Entry 7QWP (electron microscopy, 3.40 A resolution); this record covers chains A and D of the 8 polymer chains in the assembly.

[Chain A]
Name: DNA-directed RNA polymerase subunit alpha
Organism: Escherichia coli K-12
Notes: EC 2.7.7.6
UniProt: P0A7Z4 (RPOA_ECOLI); residues 1-329 here = UniProt positions 1-329
Chain sequence (329 residues; row label = number of the first residue in the row):
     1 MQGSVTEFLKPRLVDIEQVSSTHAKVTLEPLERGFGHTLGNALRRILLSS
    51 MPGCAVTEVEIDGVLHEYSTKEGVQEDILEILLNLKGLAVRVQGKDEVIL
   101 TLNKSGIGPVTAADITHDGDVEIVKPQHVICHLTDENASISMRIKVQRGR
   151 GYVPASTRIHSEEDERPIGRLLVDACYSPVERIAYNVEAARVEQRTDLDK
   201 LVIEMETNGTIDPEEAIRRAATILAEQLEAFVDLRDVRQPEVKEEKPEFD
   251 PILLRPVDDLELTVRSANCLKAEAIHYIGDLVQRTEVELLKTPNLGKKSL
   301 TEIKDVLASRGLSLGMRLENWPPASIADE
Unresolved in the structure: 1-4, 238-247, 324-329
UniProt features mapped onto this chain:
  - region: E162 to E165 (Required for interaction with Crp at class II promoters)
  - modified residue: R265 (ADP-ribosylarginine), K297 (N6-acetyllysine), K298 (N6-acetyllysine)
  - mutagenesis: R45 (R45C: In rpoA112; temperature-sensitive, blocks RNA polymerase assembly), E162 to E165 (5-fold decrease in CRP-class II promoter-dependent transcription), E165 (E165K: 5-fold decrease in CRP-class II promoter-dependent transcription), R191 (R191C: In rpoA101; temperature-sensitive)

[Chain D]
Name: DNA-directed RNA polymerase subunit beta'
Organism: Escherichia coli K-12
Notes: EC 2.7.7.6
UniProt: P0A8T7 (RPOC_ECOLI); residues 1-1407 here = UniProt positions 1-1407
Chain sequence (1407 residues; numbered 1 to 1407; the number before each row is that of its first residue):
     1 MKDLLKFLKAQTKTEEFDAIKIALASPDMIRSWSFGEVKKPETINYRTFK
    51 PERDGLFCARIFGPVKDYECLCGKYKRLKHRGVICEKCGVEVTQTKVRRE
   101 RMGHIELASPTAHIWFLKSLPSRIGLLLDMPLRDIERVLYFESYVVIEGG
   151 MTNLERQQILTEEQYLDALEEFGDEFDAKMGAEAIQALLKSMDLEQECEQ
   201 LREELNETNSETKRKKLTKRIKLLEAFVQSGNKPEWMILTVLPVLPPDLR
   251 PLVPLDGGRFATSDLNDLYRRVINRNNRLKRLLDLAAPDIIVRNEKRMLQ
   301 EAVDALLDNGRRGRAITGSNKRPLKSLADMIKGKQGRFRQNLLGKRVDYS
   351 GRSVITVGPYLRLHQCGLPKKMALELFKPFIYGKLELRGLATTIKAAKKM
   401 VEREEAVVWDILDEVIREHPVLLNRAPTLHRLGIQAFEPVLIEGKAIQLH
   451 PLVCAAYNADFDGDQMAVHVPLTLEAQLEARALMMSTNNILSPANGEPII
   501 VPSQDVVLGLYYMTRDCVNAKGEGMVLTGPKEAERLYRSGLASLHARVKV
   551 RITEYEKDANGELVAKTSLKDTTVGRAILWMIVPKGLPYSIVNQALGKKA
   601 ISKMLNTCYRILGLKPTVIFADQIMYTGFAYAARSGASVGIDDMVIPEKK
   651 HEIISEAEAEVAEIQEQFQSGLVTAGERYNKVIDIWAAANDRVSKAMMDN
   701 LQTETVINRDGQEEKQVSFNSIYMMADSGARGSAAQIRQLAGMRGLMAKP
   751 DGSIIETPITANFREGLNVLQYFISTHGARKGLADTALKTANSGYLTRRL
   801 VDVAQDLVVTEDDCGTHEGIMMTPVIEGGDVKEPLRDRVLGRVTAEDVLK
   851 PGTADILVPRNTLLHEQWCDLLEENSVDAVKVRSVVSCDTDFGVCAHCYG
   901 RDLARGHIINKGEAIGVIAAQSIGEPGTQLTMRTFHIGGAASRAAAESSI
   951 QVKNKGSIKLSNVKSVVNSSGKLVITSRNTELKLIDEFGRTKESYKVPYG
  1001 AVLAKGDGEQVAGGETVANWDPHTMPVITEVSGFVRFTDMIDGQTITRQT
  1051 DELTGLSSLVVLDSAERTAGGKDLRPALKIVDAQGNDVLIPGTDMPAQYF
  1101 LPGKAIVQLEDGVQISSGDTLARIPQESGGTKDITGGLPRVADLFEARRP
  1151 KEPAILAEISGIVSFGKETKGKRRLVITPVDGSDPYEEMIPKWRQLNVFE
  1201 GERVERGDVISDGPEAPHDILRLRGVHAVTRYIVNEVQDVYRLQGVKIND
  1251 KHIEVIVRQMLRKATIVNAGSSDFLEGEQVEYSRVKIANRELEANGKVGA
  1301 TYSRDLLGITKASLATESFISAASFQETTRVLTEAAVAGKRDELRGLKEN
  1351 VIVGRLIPAGTGYAYHQDRMRRRAAGEAPAAPQVTAEDASASLAELLNAG
  1401 LGGSDNE
Unresolved in the structure: 1, 39, 934-946, 1050-1056, 1068-1074, 1089-1096, 1127-1132, 1377-1407
UniProt features mapped onto this chain:
  - binding site (Zn(2+)): C70, C72, C85, C88, C814, C888, C895, C898
  - binding site (Mg(2+)): D460, D462, D464
  - modified residue: K983 (N6-acetyllysine)
  - mutagenesis: Q504 (Q504P: Resistant to antibiotics salinamide A and B), N690 (N690D: Resistant to antibiotics salinamide A and B), M697 (M697V: Resistant to antibiotics salinamide A and B), A735 (A735T: Resistant to antibiotics salinamide A and B), R738 (R738C/H/P/S: Resistant to antibiotics salinamide A and B), A748 (A748E: Resistant to antibiotics salinamide A and B), P758 (P758S/T: Resistant to antibiotics salinamide A and B), F763 (F763C: Resistant to antibiotics salinamide A and B), S775 (S775A: Resistant to antibiotics salinamide A and B), A779 (A779T/V: Resistant to antibiotics salinamide A and B), R780 (R780C: Resistant to antibiotics salinamide A and B), G782 (G782A/C: Resistant to antibiotics salinamide A and B), 1 further mutagenesis entry in UniProt

[Chain A / chain D interface]
Pairs across the interface (6; chain A residue first):
  L312(A) with T392(D); T393(D)
  R317(A) with E386(D); L387(D)
  L318(A) with L387(D)
  E319(A) with L387(D)
Interface residues without a listed pair, chain A (8 interface residues in all): F249, P251, I252, L253
Interface residues without a listed pair, chain D (7 interface residues in all): R388, G389, L390

[Summary]
Chain A and chain D form an interface of 8 and 7 residues respectively. Curated annotation (UniProt) lists 6
mutagenesis sites on chain A; 8 Zn2+-binding residues, 3 Mg2+-binding residues and 13 mutagenesis sites on
chain D.
Chain A is DNA-directed RNA polymerase subunit alpha and chain D is DNA-directed RNA polymerase subunit beta',
both from Escherichia coli K-12; the structure, CryoEM structure of bacterial transcription close complex
(RPc), was determined by electron microscopy together with 7QV9 and 7QXI from the same study.
